PDB entry 4FYD | X-ray diffraction, 3.10 A resolution | chains A and C of the 3 polymer chains in the assembly

Chain A:
Name: DNA polymerase alpha catalytic subunit A
From: Saccharomyces cerevisiae
Notes: EC 2.7.7.7; fragment: Polymerase domain
UniProtKB: P13382 (DPOA_YEAST); residue numbers follow UniProt; this construct covers 349-1258
Chain sequence (910 residues; row label = number of the first residue in the row):
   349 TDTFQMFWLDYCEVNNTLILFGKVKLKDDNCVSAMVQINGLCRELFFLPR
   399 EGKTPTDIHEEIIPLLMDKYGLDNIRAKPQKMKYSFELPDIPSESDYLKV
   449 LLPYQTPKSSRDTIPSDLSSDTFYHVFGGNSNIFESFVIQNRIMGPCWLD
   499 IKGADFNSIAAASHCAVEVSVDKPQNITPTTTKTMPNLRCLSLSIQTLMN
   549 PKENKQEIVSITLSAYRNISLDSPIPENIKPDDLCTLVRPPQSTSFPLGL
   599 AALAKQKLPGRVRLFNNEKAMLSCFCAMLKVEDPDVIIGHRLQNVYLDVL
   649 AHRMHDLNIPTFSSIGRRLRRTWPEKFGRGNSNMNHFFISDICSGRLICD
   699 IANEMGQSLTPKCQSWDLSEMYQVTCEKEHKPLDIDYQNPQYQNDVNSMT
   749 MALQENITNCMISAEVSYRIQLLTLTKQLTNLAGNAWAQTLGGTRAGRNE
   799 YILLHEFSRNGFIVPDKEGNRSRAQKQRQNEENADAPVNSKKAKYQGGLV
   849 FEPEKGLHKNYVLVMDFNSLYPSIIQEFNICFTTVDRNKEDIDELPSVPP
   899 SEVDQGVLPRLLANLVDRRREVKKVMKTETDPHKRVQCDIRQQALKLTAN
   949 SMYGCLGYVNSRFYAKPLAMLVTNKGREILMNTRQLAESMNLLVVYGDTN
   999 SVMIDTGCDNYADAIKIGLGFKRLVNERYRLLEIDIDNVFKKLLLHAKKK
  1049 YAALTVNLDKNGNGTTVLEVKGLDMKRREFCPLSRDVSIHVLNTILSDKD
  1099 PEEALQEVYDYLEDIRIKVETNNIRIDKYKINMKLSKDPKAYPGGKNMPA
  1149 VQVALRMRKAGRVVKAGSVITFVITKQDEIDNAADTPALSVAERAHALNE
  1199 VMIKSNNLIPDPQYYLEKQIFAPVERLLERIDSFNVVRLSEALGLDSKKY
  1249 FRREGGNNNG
Disordered / not traced: 507-510, 677-680, 816-840, 1175-1187, 1243-1258
Sequence notes: engineered mutation Ala508 (Arg in P13382), Ala509 (Asn in P13382), Asn998 (Asp in P13382)
Swiss-Prot annotation at these positions:
  - natural variant: Gly493 (G493R: In temperature sensitive mutant)
  - mutagenesis: Leu868 (L868M: Increases rates of C-to-A transversion substitutions)
Residues lining bound ligands: 2'-deoxyguanosine-5'-triphosphate (DGT): Asp864, Phe865, Asn866, Ser867, Leu868, Tyr869, Pro870, Arg917, Lys921, Lys944, Leu945, Asn948, Tyr951, Gly952, Thr997, Asn998
From the paper describing this entry:
  - binding site for the 12-nt DNA/RNA hybrid strand: Lys1074 to Glu1077, Met1131, Lys1132, Leu1133, Ser1134, Lys1135, Tyr1140, Met1146
  - contacts within the chain: Arg1075-Glu1077 (hydrogen bond)
  - binding site for the 25-nt DNA strand (chain C): Phe685
  - binding site for the 12-nt DNA/RNA hybrid strand: Asp891
  - mutagenesis - R508A/N509A/D998N: decreased catalytic activity
  - conformationally variable residues (domain motion, loop rearrangement, order/disorder transition): Asp864 to Ser871, Ile1229 to Gly1242

Chain C:
Molecule: 25-nt DNA strand
Sequence (25 nucleotides; each row starts with the number of its first residue; numbers below 1 keep their minus sign (DT-7 is residue -7)):
    -7 TGAGCGTGTGTACCCCTGCCCGCCG
Disordered / not traced: -7 to 0, 17

Chain A / chain C interface:
Residue-residue contacts - 44 pairs, chain A then chain C:
  Met682(A) with DG2(C), base contact
  His684(A) with DT3(C), hydrogen bond to the base
  Phe685(A) with DG2(C), base contact; DT3(C), sugar contact
  Asp689(A) with DG2(C), hydrogen bond to the base
  Thr792(A) with DA4(C), hydrogen bond to the phosphate; DC5(C), phosphate contact
  Arg793(A) with DC5(C), salt bridge to the phosphate
  Ala794(A) with DA4(C), phosphate contact; DC5(C), hydrogen bond to the phosphate
  Gly795(A) with DA4(C), phosphate contact
  Ala841(A) with DC7(C), phosphate contact
  Lys842(A) with DC6(C), phosphate contact; DC7(C), salt bridge to the phosphate
  Tyr843(A) with DC6(C), phosphate contact; DC7(C), sugar contact
  Gln844(A) with DC7(C), phosphate contact; DC8(C), phosphate contact
  Gly845(A) with DC7(C), hydrogen bond to the phosphate; DC8(C), hydrogen bond to the phosphate
  Gly846(A) with DC8(C), sugar contact
  Val848(A) with DC8(C), phosphate contact; DT9(C), phosphate contact
  Leu945(A) with DC5(C), base contact
  Asn948(A) with DC5(C), base contact
  Ser949(A) with DC5(C), base contact
  Tyr951(A) with DC6(C), base contact
  Gly952(A) with DC5(C), base contact; DC6(C), sugar contact
  Cys953(A) with DC5(C), sugar contact
  Gly955(A) with DC6(C), sugar contact
  Tyr956(A) with DA4(C), sugar contact; DC5(C), phosphate contact; DC6(C), phosphate contact
  Lys1046(A) with DT9(C), salt bridge to the phosphate; DG10(C), phosphate contact
  Lys1047(A) with DC8(C), hydrogen bond to the base; DT9(C), sugar contact
  Lys1048(A) with DG10(C), sugar contact
  Arg1075(A) with DG10(C), base contact
  Asn1145(A) with DC13(C), hydrogen bond to the phosphate; DG14(C), phosphate contact
  Lys1216(A) with DC13(C), salt bridge to the phosphate
  Arg1224(A) with DC11(C), hydrogen bond to the phosphate
Also at the interface, not in a pair above, chain A (35 interface residues in all): Lys674, Phe686, Gln787, Glu850, His1044
Also at the interface, not in a pair above, chain C (14 interface residues in all): DT1, DC12

Overview:
Chain A and chain C form an interface of 35 and 14 residues respectively; the contacts include 9 hydrogen
bonds and 4 salt bridges. Polar contacts include His684(A)-DT3(C), Asp689(A)-DG2(C) and Lys1047(A)-DC8(C). The
paper reports a binding site for the 12-nt DNA/RNA hybrid strand at Lys1074(A), Met1131(A) and Lys1132(A)
among others; R508A/N509A/D998N of chain A reduce catalytic activity.
Chain A is DNA polymerase alpha catalytic subunit A (Saccharomyces cerevisiae) and chain C is a 25-nt DNA
strand; the structure, Crystal structure of yeast DNA polymerase alpha bound to DNA/RNA and dGTP, was
determined by X-ray diffraction (same publication as 4B08, 4FVM and 4FXD).
